4RJK - chains A and D of the 4 polymer chains in the assembly; structure by X-ray diffraction, 2.50 A resolution.

[Chain A (and D)]
Name: Acetolactate synthase
From: Bacillus subtilis
Notes: EC 4.1.3.18; chain D of this document is another copy of the same molecule, construct and numbering; everything in this record applies to it too
Reference sequence: V5MX36 (V5MX36_BACIU); residue numbers follow UniProt; this construct covers 1-571
Sequence (571 residues; numbered 1 to 571; the number before each row is that of its first residue):
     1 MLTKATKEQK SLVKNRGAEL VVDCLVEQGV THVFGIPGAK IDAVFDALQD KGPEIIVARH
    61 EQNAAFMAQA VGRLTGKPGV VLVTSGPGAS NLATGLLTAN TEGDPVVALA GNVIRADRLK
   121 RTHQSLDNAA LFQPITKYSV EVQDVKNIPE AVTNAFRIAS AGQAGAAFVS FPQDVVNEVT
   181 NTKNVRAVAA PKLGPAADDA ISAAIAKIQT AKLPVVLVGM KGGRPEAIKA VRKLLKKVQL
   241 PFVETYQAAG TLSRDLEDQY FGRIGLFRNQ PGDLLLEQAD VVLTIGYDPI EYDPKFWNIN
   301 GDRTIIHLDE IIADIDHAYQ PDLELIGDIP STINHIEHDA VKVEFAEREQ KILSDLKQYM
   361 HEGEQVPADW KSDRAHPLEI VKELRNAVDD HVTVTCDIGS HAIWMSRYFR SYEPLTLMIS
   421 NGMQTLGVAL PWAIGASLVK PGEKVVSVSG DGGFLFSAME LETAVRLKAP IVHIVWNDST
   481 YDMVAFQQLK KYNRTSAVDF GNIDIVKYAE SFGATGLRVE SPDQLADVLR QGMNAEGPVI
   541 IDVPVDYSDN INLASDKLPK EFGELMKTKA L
Unresolved in the structure: 1-14, 567-571 (chain D: 1-13, 299-301, 567-571)
Ion coordination: Mg2+: Asp451, Asp478, Thr480 (together with thiamine diphosphate)
Ligand contacts:
  - thiamine diphosphate (TPP), molecule 1: Ile36, Pro37, Gly38, Glu61, Thr84, Pro87, Gly88, Asn91, Gln124
  - thiamine diphosphate (TPP), molecule 2: Ile398, Gly399, Ser400, His401, Gln424, Thr425, Leu426, Gly450, Asp451, Gly452, Gly453, Phe456, Asp478, Thr480, Tyr481, Asp482, Met483, Val484, Phe500, Tyr547

[Interface between chain A and chain D]
Contacting residue pairs (54; chain A residue first):
  Lys146(A) - His317(D)  hydrogen bond (backbone-side chain)
  Pro149(A) - His317(D)
  Glu150(A) - Asp316(D)
  Glu150(A) - His317(D)  hydrogen bond (side chain-backbone)
  Asn154(A) - Asp314(D)
  Asn154(A) - Ile315(D)  hydrogen bond (side chain-backbone)
  Arg157(A) - Ile312(D)
  Arg157(A) - Ala313(D)  hydrogen bond (side chain-backbone)
  Arg157(A) - Ile315(D)
  Arg157(A) - Glu324(D)  salt bridge
  Thr182(A) - His317(D)
  Lys183(A) - His317(D)
  Val185(A) - Ile315(D)  hydrophobic
  Val185(A) - His317(D)
  Val185(A) - Gln320(D)
  Arg186(A) - Gln320(D)  hydrogen bond (backbone-side chain)
  Arg186(A) - Pro321(D)  hydrogen bond (side chain-backbone)
  Arg186(A) - Asp322(D)  salt bridge
  Val188(A) - Pro321(D)
  Val188(A) - Glu324(D)
  Ala189(A) - Glu324(D)
  Pro191(A) - Ile312(D)
  Pro191(A) - Glu324(D)
  Pro191(A) - Ile326(D)  hydrophobic
  Leu193(A) - Ile326(D)  hydrophobic
  Gly194(A) - Pro195(D)
  Gly194(A) - Ala197(D)
  Pro195(A) - Gly194(D)
  Ala197(A) - Lys192(D)
  Ala197(A) - Gly194(D)
  Ile312(A) - Arg157(D)
  Ile312(A) - Pro191(D)
  Ala313(A) - Arg157(D)  hydrogen bond (backbone-side chain)
  Asp314(A) - Asn154(D)
  Ile315(A) - Glu150(D)
  Ile315(A) - Asn154(D)  hydrogen bond (backbone-side chain)
  Ile315(A) - Arg157(D)
  Asp316(A) - Glu150(D)
  His317(A) - Lys146(D)  hydrogen bond (side chain-backbone)
  His317(A) - Glu150(D)  hydrogen bond (backbone-side chain)
  His317(A) - Thr182(D)
  His317(A) - Lys183(D)
  His317(A) - Val185(D)
  Gln320(A) - Val185(D)
  Gln320(A) - Arg186(D)  hydrogen bond (side chain-backbone)
  Pro321(A) - Arg186(D)  hydrogen bond (backbone-side chain)
  Pro321(A) - Val188(D)
  Asp322(A) - Arg186(D)
  Glu324(A) - Arg157(D)  salt bridge
  Glu324(A) - Val188(D)
  Glu324(A) - Ala189(D)
  Glu324(A) - Pro191(D)
  Ile326(A) - Pro191(D)  hydrophobic
  Ile326(A) - Leu193(D)  hydrophobic
Other interface residues (no listed pair), chain A (31 interface residues in all): Thr153, Ala161, Lys192, Ala196
Other interface residues (no listed pair), chain D (31 interface residues in all): Pro149, Thr153, Ala161, Ala196

[Summary]
The chain A/chain D interface involves 31 residues from each chain, with 12 hydrogen bonds and 3 salt bridges.
Among the polar pairs are Arg157(A)-Glu324(D), Arg186(A)-Asp322(D) and Lys146(A)-His317(D). Bound to chain A:
thiamine diphosphate. The Mg2+ site is built by Asp451(A), Asp478(A) and Thr480(A).
Chain A and chain D are both Acetolactate synthase (Bacillus subtilis); the structure, Acetolactate synthase
from Bacillus subtilis bound to LThDP - crystal form II, was determined by X-ray diffraction (same publication
as 4RJI and 4RJJ).
